Entry 9BJH (X-ray diffraction, 2.80 A resolution); this record covers chains A and L of the 3 polymer chains in the assembly.

Chain A:
Molecule: Apical membrane antigen 1
Organism: Plasmodium falciparum 3D7
UniProt: Q7KQK5 (Q7KQK5_PLAF7); numbering as in UniProt (aligned over 104-438)
Chain sequence (347 residues; each row starts with the number of its first residue):
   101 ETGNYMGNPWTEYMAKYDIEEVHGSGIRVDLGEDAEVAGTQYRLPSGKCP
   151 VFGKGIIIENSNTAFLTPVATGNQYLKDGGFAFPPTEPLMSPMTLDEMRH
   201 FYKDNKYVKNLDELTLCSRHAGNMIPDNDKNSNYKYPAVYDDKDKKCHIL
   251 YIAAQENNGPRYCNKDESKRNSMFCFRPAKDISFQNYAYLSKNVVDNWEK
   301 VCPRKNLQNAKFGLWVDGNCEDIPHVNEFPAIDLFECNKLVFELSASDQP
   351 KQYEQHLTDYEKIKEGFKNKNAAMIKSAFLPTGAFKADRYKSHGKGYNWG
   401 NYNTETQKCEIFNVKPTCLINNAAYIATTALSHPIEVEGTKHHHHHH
Unresolved in the structure: 101-107, 173-175, 267-273, 352-387, 439-447
Sequence notes: expression tag (101-103, 439-447); engineered mutation Ala164 (Thr in Q7KQK5), Ala288 (Thr in Q7KQK5), Ala373 (Ser in Q7KQK5), Ala423 (Ser in Q7KQK5), Ala424 (Ser in Q7KQK5)
Disulfides: Cys149-Cys302, Cys217-Cys247, Cys263-Cys275, Cys320-Cys418, Cys337-Cys409

Chain L:
Molecule: 75C8 Fab Light Chain
Organism: Homo sapiens
Notes: antibody fragment or engineered binder
Chain sequence (218 residues; each row starts with the number of its first residue; numbers below 1 keep their minus sign (Met-2 is residue -2)):
    -2 MGIEIVLTQSPDTLSLSPGDTATLSCRASQTITNAYFAWYQQKPGQAPRL
    48 LIYSTSTRASGIPDRFSGSGSGTEFTLTISRLEPEDFAVFYCQQYVRSPW
    98 TFGQGTKVELKRTVAAPSVFIFPPSDEQLKSGTASVVCLLNNFYPREAKV
   148 QWKVDNALQSGNSQESVTEQDSKDSTYSLSSTLTLSKADYEKHKVYACEV
   198 THQGLSSPVTKSFNRGEC
Unresolved in the structure: -2 to 0, 215
Disulfides: Cys23-Cys89, Cys135-Cys195

How chain A and chain L interact:
Residue-residue contacts (8):
  Pro330(A) with Tyr33(L)
  Ala331(A) with Tyr33(L), hydrogen bond (backbone-side chain)
  Ile332(A) with Tyr33(L), hydrogen bond (backbone-side chain); Tyr92(L); Val93(L)
  Gln407(A) with Thr30(L), hydrogen bond; Tyr33(L); Val93(L)
Other interface residues (no listed pair), chain A (6 interface residues in all): Glu336, Thr406
Other interface residues (no listed pair), chain L (5 interface residues in all): Ala32

Overview:
The interface between chain A and chain L involves 6 residues on one side and 5 on the other, with 3 hydrogen
bonds. Polar contacts include Ala331(A)-Tyr33(L), Ile332(A)-Tyr33(L) and Gln407(A)-Thr30(L).
Here chain A is Apical membrane antigen 1 (Plasmodium falciparum 3D7) and chain L is 75C8 Fab Light Chain
(Homo sapiens). Entry 9BJH (Crystal structure of neutralizing human monoclonal antibody 75C8 in complex with
AMA1 DI-DII) was determined by X-ray diffraction, deposited together with 9BJG.
